Entry 8WS9 (electron microscopy, 3.78 A resolution); this record covers chains A and D of the 4 polymer chains in the assembly.

# Chain A
Protein: Cas12-1
Organism: unclassified sequences
Amino-acid sequence (737 residues; numbered 1 to 737; the number before each row is that of its first residue):
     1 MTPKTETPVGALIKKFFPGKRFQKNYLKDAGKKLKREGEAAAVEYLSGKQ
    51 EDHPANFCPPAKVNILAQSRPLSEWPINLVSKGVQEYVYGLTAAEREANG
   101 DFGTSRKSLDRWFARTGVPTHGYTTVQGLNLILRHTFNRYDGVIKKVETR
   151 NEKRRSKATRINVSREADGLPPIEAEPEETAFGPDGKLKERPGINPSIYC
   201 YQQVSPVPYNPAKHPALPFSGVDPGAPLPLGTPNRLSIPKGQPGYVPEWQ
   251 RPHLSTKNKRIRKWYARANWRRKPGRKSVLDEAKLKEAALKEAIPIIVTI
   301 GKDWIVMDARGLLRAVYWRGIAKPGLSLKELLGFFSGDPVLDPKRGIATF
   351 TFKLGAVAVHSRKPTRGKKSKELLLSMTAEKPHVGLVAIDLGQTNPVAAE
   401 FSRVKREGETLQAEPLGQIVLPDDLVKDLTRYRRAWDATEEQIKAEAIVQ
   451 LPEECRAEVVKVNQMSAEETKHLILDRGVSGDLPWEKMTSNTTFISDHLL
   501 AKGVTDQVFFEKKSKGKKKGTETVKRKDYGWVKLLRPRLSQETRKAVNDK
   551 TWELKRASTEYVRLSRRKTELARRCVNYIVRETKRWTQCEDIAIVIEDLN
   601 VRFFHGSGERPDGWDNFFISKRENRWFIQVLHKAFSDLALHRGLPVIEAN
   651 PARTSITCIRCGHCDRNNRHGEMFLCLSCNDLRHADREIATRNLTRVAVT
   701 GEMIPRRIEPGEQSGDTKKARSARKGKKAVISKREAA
Unresolved in the structure: 1-56, 89-97, 152-191, 212-227, 356-737

# Chain D
Molecule: NTS
Organism: unclassified sequences
Sequence (42 nucleotides; row label = number of the first residue in the row; numbers below 1 keep their minus sign (DT-9 is residue -9)):
    -9 TGGCCAATTCTCCCCATGCACGACGACTTCTTGCAAGGGCAG
Unresolved in the structure: 2-32

# Interface between chain A and chain D
Residue-residue contacts (12; chain A residue first):
  Thr104(A) - DT-2(D)  phosphate contact
  Thr104(A) - DT-1(D)  base contact
  Ser105(A) - DT-2(D)  phosphate contact
  Arg106(A) - DT-2(D)  hydrogen bond to the phosphate
  Thr124(A) - DA-3(D)  phosphate contact
  Thr125(A) - DA-3(D)  phosphate contact
  Val126(A) - DA-3(D)  hydrogen bond to the phosphate
  Val126(A) - DT-2(D)  phosphate contact
  Gln127(A) - DT-2(D)  hydrogen bond to the base
  Gln202(A) - DA-3(D)  base contact
  Gln203(A) - DA-4(D)  base contact
  Gln203(A) - DA-3(D)  base contact

# Summary
9 residues of chain A and 4 residues of chain D are in contact, with 3 hydrogen bonds. Polar pairs include
Gln127(A)-DT-2(D), Arg106(A)-DT-2(D) and Val126(A)-DA-3(D).
Here chain A is Cas12-1 and chain D is NTS, both from unclassified sequences. Entry 8WS9 (Cryo-EM mini
structure of Cas12-1 with 5 nt complementary heteroduplex) was determined by electron microscopy.
